PDB entry 7F16 | electron microscopy, 2.80 A resolution | chains R and B of the 6 polymer chains in the assembly

== Chain R ==
Name: Parathyroid hormone 2 receptor
From: Homo sapiens
UniProt: P49190 (PTH2R_HUMAN); numbering as in UniProt (aligned over 24-442)
Amino-acid sequence (434 residues; numbered 9 to 442; the number before each row is that of its first residue):
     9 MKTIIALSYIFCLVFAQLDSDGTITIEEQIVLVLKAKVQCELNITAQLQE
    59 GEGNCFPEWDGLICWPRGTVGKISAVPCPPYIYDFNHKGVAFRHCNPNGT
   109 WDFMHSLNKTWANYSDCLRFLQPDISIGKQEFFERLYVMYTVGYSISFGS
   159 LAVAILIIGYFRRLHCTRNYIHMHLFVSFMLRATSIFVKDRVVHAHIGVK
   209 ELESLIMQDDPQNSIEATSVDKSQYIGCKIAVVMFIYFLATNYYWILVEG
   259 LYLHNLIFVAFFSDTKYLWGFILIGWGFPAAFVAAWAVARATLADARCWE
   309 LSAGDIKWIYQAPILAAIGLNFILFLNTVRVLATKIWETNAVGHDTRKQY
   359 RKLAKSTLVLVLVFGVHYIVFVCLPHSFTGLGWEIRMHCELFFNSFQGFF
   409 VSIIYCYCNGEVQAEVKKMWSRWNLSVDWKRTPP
Unresolved in the structure: 9-30, 212-230, 348-352, 384-387, 435-442
Sequence notes: initiating methionine (9); expression tag (10-23)
Cystine bridges: Cys48-Cys72, Cys63-Cys103, Cys86-Cys125, Cys236-Cys306
UniProt features mapped onto this chain:
  - glycosylation (N-linked (GlcNAc...) asparagine): Asn51, Asn106, Asn116, Asn121
From the paper describing this entry:
  - mutagenesis - Y318A: increased signaling in response to PTH
  - mutagenesis - I34A, I38A: decreased signaling in response to PTH
  - contacts within the chain: Gly258-Phe372, Gly258-Leu259 (hydrophobic contact), Gly258-Leu332 (hydrophobic contact), Leu259-Leu332 (hydrophobic contact), Ile265-Val339 (hydrophobic contact), Leu332-Phe372 (hydrophobic contact), Leu370-Gln405 (backbone contact) (from molecular simulation)
  - disease-associated variants - G258D: decreased signaling in response to TIP39
  - disease-associated variants - S158F, G258D: decreased signaling in response to Gq coupling
  - specificity-determining residues: Lys197, Arg305, Tyr318 (from molecular simulation)
  - disease-associated variants - G258D: decreased signaling with Tuberoinfundibular peptide of 39 residues
  - disease-associated variants - S158F: unchanged signaling in response to cAMP response

== Chain B ==
Name: Guanine nucleotide-binding protein G(I)/G(S)/G(T) subunit beta-1
From: Rattus norvegicus
UniProt: P54311 (GBB1_RAT); numbering as in UniProt (aligned over 2-340)
Amino-acid sequence (371 residues; each row starts with the number of its first residue; numbers below 1 keep their minus sign (Met-4 is residue -4)):
    -4 MGSLLQSELDQLRQEAEQLKNQIRDARKACADATLSQITNNIDPVGRIQM
    46 RTRRTLRGHLAKIYAMHWGTDSRLLVSASQDGKLIIWDSYTTNKVHAIPL
    96 RSSWVMTCAYAPSGNYVACGGLDNICSIYNLKTREGNVRVSRELAGHTGY
   146 LSCCRFLDDNQIVTSSGDTTCALWDIETGQQTTTFTGHTGDVMSLSLAPD
   196 TRLFVSGACDASAKLWDVREGMCRQTFTGHESDINAICFFPNGNAFATGS
   246 DDATCRLFDLRADQELMTYSHDNIICGITSVSFSKSGRLLLAGYDDFNCN
   296 VWDALKADRAGVLAGHDNRVSCLGVTDDGMAVATGSWDSFLKIWNGSSGG
   346 GGSGGGGSSGVSGWRLFKKIS
Unresolved in the structure: -4 to 2, 341-366
Sequence notes: initiating methionine (-4); expression tag (-3 to 1, 341-366)
UniProt features mapped onto this chain:
  - modified residue: Ser2 (N-acetylserine), His266 (Phosphohistidine)

== How chain R and chain B interact ==
Contacting residue pairs (10):
  Arg170(R) with Arg52(B)
  Arg171(R) with Asp312(B), salt bridge; Asp333(B)
  Glu423(R) with Asp312(B)
  Lys426(R) with Asp312(B), salt bridge
  Arg430(R) with Ala309(B), hydrogen bond (side chain-backbone); Gly310(B); His311(B); Asp312(B)
  Leu433(R) with Arg42(B)
Interface residues without a listed pair, chain B (9 interface residues in all): Val307, Phe335

== Summary ==
6 residues of chain R and 9 residues of chain B are in contact, with 1 hydrogen bond and 2 salt bridges. Polar
pairs include Arg171(R)-Asp312(B), Lys426(R)-Asp312(B) and Arg430(R)-Ala309(B). From the paper: I34A and I38A
of chain R reduce signaling in response to PTH; specificity determinants Lys197(R), Arg305(R) and Tyr318(R); 5
substitutions were tested in all.
Here chain R is Parathyroid hormone 2 receptor (Homo sapiens) and chain B is Guanine nucleotide-binding
protein G(I)/G(S)/G(T) subunit beta-1 (Rattus norvegicus). Entry 7F16 (Cryo-EM structure of parathyroid
hormone receptor type 2 in complex with a tuberoinfundibular peptide of 39 ...) was determined by electron
microscopy.
